Entry 1NA1 (X-ray diffraction, 3.30 A resolution); this record covers chains A and B of the 4 polymer chains in the assembly.

Chain A:
Molecule: Coat protein VP1
From: Human rhinovirus 14
UniProt: P03303 (POLG_HRV14); residues 1-289 here correspond to UniProt positions 568-856 (UniProt number = residue number + 567)
Sequence (289 residues; row label = number of the first residue in the row):
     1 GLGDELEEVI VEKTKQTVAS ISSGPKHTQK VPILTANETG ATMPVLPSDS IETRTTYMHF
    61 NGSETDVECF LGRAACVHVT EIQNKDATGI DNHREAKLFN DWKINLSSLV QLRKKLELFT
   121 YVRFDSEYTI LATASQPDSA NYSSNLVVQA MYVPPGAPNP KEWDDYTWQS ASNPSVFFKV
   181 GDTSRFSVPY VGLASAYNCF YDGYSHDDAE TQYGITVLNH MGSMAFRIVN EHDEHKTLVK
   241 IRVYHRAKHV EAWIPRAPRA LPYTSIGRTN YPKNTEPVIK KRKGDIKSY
Unresolved in the structure: 1-16
Ligand contacts: win63843 (W11; 3-{3,5-dimethyl-4-[3-(3-methyl-isoxazol-5-yl)-propoxy]-phenyl}-5-trifluoromethyl-[1,2,4]oxadiazole): W102, I104, N105, L106, Y128, I130, A150, M151, Y152, P174, S175, V176, F186, V188, V191, Y197, N219, M221, M224
Swiss-Prot annotation at these positions:
  - site: Y289 (Cleavage)

Chain B:
Molecule: Coat protein VP2
From: Human rhinovirus 14
UniProt: P03303 (POLG_HRV14); residues 1-262 here correspond to UniProt positions 70-331 (UniProt number = residue number + 69)
Sequence (262 residues; row label = number of the first residue in the row):
     1 SPNVEACGYS DRVQQITLGN STITTQEAAN AVVCYAEWPE YLPDVDASDV NKTSKPDTSV
    61 CRFYTLDSKT WTTGSKGWCW KLPDALKDMG VFGQNMFFHS LGRSGYTVHV QCNATKFHSG
   121 CLLVVVIPEH QLASHEGGNV SVKYTFTHPG ERGIDLSSAN EVGGPVKDVL YNMNGTLLGN
   181 LLIFPHQFIN LRTNNTATIV IPYINSVPID SMTRHNNVSL MVIPIAPLTV PTGATPSLPI
   241 TVTIAPMCTE FSGIRSKSIV PQ
Unresolved in the structure: 1-7
Swiss-Prot annotation at these positions:
  - site: Q262 (Cleavage)

How chain A and chain B interact:
Pairs across the interface (104; chain A residue first):
  N37(A) with F188(B)
  E38(A) with Q187(B); F188(B), hydrogen bond (backbone-backbone); N190(B); T193(B), hydrogen bond; N194(B)
  T39(A) with A29(B); V32(B); Q187(B)
  G40(A) with H186(B)
  T120(A) with E129(B)
  Y121(A) with E129(B), hydrogen bond; I204(B); N205(B); S206(B)
  A194(A) with S206(B); V207(B), hydrophobic
  S195(A) with S206(B), hydrogen bond (backbone-backbone)
  N198(A) with E129(B); S206(B), hydrogen bond
  F200(A) with E129(B); Q131(B)
  Y201(A) with E129(B); Q131(B), hydrogen bond (backbone-side chain); R214(B); H215(B)
  D202(A) with K81(B), salt bridge; E129(B), hydrogen bond (backbone-side chain); H130(B); H215(B); N216(B), hydrogen bond (backbone-backbone)
  G203(A) with R214(B)
  Y204(A) with V142(B), hydrogen bond (side chain-backbone); K143(B), hydrogen bond (side chain-backbone); Y144(B), hydrogen bond (side chain-backbone); T147(B), hydrogen bond; H148(B); R214(B), hydrogen bond (backbone-backbone)
  S205(A) with R214(B), hydrogen bond (backbone-side chain)
  D207(A) with Y144(B), hydrogen bond; T213(B), hydrogen bond; R214(B), hydrogen bond (side chain-backbone); V260(B); P261(B)
  D208(A) with Y144(B); P261(B)
  A209(A) with K143(B); P261(B)
  E210(A) with K143(B), salt bridge
  T211(A) with S141(B)
  Q212(A) with S141(B)
  Y213(A) with H130(B); Q131(B); L132(B), hydrogen bond (side chain-backbone); S141(B), hydrogen bond (backbone-side chain); V142(B); T147(B)
  G214(A) with Q131(B)
  I215(A) with Q131(B)
  I254(A) with Y35(B); P128(B), hydrophobic; I204(B), hydrophobic
  P255(A) with I183(B), hydrophobic; F184(B)
  R256(A) with P128(B), hydrogen bond (side chain-backbone); E129(B), hydrogen bond (side chain-backbone); I183(B); F184(B)
  A257(A) with T176(B); N180(B); I183(B); F184(B)
  P258(A) with T176(B); N180(B)
  R259(A) with N174(B), hydrogen bond (side chain-backbone); G175(B); T176(B)
  A260(A) with G175(B), hydrogen bond (backbone-backbone); L177(B), hydrophobic
  L261(A) with Y171(B), hydrophobic; G175(B), hydrogen bond (backbone-backbone)
  T264(A) with G138(B), hydrogen bond (side chain-backbone)
  S265(A) with G138(B); N139(B)
  G267(A) with Q131(B)
  R268(A) with N139(B), hydrogen bond (side chain-backbone)
  T269(A) with Q131(B), hydrogen bond (side chain-backbone); L132(B), hydrogen bond (side chain-backbone); A133(B), hydrogen bond (side chain-backbone); N174(B)
  N270(A) with A133(B); S134(B), hydrogen bond (side chain-backbone); G137(B); G138(B); N139(B); V140(B), hydrogen bond (side chain-backbone)
  Y271(A) with G137(B); V166(B); D168(B), hydrogen bond; Y171(B); G175(B)
  K273(A) with H135(B); E136(B)
  I279(A) with L177(B), hydrophobic
Also at the interface, not in a pair above, chain A (44 interface residues in all): A196, H206, V278
Also at the interface, not in a pair above, chain B (52 interface residues in all): N30, I127, I259

Summary:
The interface between chain A and chain B involves 44 residues on one side and 52 on the other, with 32
hydrogen bonds and 2 salt bridges. Among the polar pairs are D202(A)-K81(B), E210(A)-K143(B) and
E38(A)-T193(B). Ligands of chain A: win63843.
Here chain A is Coat protein VP1 and chain B is Coat protein VP2, both from Human rhinovirus 14. Entry 1NA1
(The structure of HRV14 when complexed with Pleconaril) was determined by X-ray diffraction (same publication
as 1NCQ, 1NCR, 1ND2 and 1ND3).
